8PS9 - chains A and G of the 3 polymer chains in the assembly; structure by electron microscopy, 2.90 A resolution.

== Chain A ==
Protein: Fatty acid synthase subunit alpha
Organism: Saccharomyces cerevisiae
Notes: EC 2.3.1.86, 1.1.1.100, 2.3.1.41
Reference sequence: P19097 (FAS2_YEAST); numbering as in UniProt (aligned over 1-1887)
Chain sequence (1887 residues; row label = number of the first residue in the row):
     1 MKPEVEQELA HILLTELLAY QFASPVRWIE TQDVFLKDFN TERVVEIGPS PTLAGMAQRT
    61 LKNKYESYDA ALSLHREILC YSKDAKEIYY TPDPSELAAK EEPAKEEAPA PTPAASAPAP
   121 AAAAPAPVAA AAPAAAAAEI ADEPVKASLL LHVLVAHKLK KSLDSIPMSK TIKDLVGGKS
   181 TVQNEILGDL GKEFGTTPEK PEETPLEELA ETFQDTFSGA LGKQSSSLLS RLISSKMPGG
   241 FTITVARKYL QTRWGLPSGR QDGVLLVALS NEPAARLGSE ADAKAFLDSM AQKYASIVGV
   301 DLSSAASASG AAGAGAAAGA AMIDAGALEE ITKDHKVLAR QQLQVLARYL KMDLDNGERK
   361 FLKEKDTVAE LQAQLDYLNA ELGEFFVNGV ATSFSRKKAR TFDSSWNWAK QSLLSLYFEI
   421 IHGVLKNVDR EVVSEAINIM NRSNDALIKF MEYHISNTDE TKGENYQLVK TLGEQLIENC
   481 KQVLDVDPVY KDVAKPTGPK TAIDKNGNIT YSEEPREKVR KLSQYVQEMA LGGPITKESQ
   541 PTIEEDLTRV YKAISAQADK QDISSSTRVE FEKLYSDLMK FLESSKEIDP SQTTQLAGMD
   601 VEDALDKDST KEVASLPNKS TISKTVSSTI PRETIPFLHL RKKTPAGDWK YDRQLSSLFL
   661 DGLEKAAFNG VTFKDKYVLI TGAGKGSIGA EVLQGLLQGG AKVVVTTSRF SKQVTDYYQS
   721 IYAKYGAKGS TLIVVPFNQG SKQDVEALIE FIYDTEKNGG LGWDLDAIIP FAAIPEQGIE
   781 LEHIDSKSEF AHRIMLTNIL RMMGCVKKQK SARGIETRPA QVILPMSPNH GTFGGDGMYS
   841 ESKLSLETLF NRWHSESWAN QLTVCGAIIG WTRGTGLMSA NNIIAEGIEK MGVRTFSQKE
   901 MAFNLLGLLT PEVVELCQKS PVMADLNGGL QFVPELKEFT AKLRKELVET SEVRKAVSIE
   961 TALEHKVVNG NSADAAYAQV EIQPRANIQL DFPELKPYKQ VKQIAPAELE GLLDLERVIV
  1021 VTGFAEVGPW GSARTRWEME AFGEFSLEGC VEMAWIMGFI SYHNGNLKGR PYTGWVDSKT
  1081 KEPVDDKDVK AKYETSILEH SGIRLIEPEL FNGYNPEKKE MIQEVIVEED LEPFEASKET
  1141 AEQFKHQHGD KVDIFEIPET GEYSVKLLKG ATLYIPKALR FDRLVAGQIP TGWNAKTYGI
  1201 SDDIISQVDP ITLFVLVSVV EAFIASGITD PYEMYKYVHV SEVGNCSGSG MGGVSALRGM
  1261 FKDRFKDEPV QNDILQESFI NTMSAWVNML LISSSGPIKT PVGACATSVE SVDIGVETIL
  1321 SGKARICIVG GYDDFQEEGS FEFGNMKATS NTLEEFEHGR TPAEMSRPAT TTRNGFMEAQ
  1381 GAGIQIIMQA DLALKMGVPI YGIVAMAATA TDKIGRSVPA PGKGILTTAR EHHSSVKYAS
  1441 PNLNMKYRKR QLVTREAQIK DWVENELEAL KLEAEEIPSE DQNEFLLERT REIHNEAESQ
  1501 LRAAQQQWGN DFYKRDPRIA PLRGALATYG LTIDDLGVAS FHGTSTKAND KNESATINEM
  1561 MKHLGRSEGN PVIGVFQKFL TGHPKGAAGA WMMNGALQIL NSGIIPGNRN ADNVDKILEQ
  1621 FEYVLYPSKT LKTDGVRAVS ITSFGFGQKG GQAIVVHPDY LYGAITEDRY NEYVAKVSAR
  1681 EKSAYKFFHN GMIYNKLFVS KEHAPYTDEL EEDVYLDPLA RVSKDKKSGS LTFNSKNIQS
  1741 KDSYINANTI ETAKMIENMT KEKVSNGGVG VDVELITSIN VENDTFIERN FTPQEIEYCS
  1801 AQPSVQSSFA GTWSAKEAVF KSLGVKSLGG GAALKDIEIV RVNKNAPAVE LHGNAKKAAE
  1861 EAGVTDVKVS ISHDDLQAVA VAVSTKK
Disordered / not traced: 95-327, 540-598, 875-879, 1887
UniProt features mapped onto this chain:
  - active site (For beta-ketoacyl synthase activity): C1305, H1542, H1583
  - binding site (acetyl-CoA): D1772 to E1774, Y1798, S1808, E1817 to S1827, R1841 to K1844, I1871 to H1873
  - binding site (Mg(2+)): D1772, V1773, E1774, S1872, H1873
  - modified residue: S50 (Phosphoserine), S180 (O-(pantetheine 4'-phosphoryl)serine), S523 (Phosphoserine), S958 (Phosphoserine), S1440 (Phosphoserine)
  - cross-link: K37 (Glycyl lysine isopeptide (Lys-Gly) (interchain with G-Cter in ubiquitin))
Residues lining bound ligands: malonyl-coenzyme A (MLC): Q21, T52, M56, R59

== Chain G ==
Protein: Fatty acid synthase subunit beta
Organism: Saccharomyces cerevisiae
Notes: EC 2.3.1.86, 4.2.1.59, 1.3.1.9, 2.3.1.38, 2.3.1.39, 3.1.2.14
Reference sequence: P07149 (FAS1_YEAST); numbering as in UniProt (aligned over 1-2051)
Chain sequence (2051 residues; each row starts with the number of its first residue):
     1 MDAYSTRPLT LSHGSLEHVL LVPTASFFIA SQLQEQFNKI LPEPTEGFAA DDEPTTPAEL
    61 VGKFLGYVSS LVEPSKVGQF DQVLNLCLTE FENCYLEGND IHALAAKLLQ ENDTTLVKTK
   121 ELIKNYITAR IMAKRPFDKK SNSALFRAVG EGNAQLVAIF GGQGNTDDYF EELRDLYQTY
   181 HVLVGDLIKF SAETLSELIR TTLDAEKVFT QGLNILEWLE NPSNTPDKDY LLSIPISCPL
   241 IGVIQLAHYV VTAKLLGFTP GELRSYLKGA TGHSQGLVTA VAIAETDSWE SFFVSVRKAI
   301 TVLFFIGVRC YEAYPNTSLP PSILEDSLEN NEGVPSPMLS ISNLTQEQVQ DYVNKTNSHL
   361 PAGKQVEISL VNGAKNLVVS GPPQSLYGLN LTLRKAKAPS GLDQSRIPFS ERKLKFSNRF
   421 LPVASPFHSH LLVPASDLIN KDLVKNNVSF NAKDIQIPVY DTFDGSDLRV LSGSISERIV
   481 DCIIRLPVKW ETTTQFKATH ILDFGPGGAS GLGVLTHRNK DGTGVRVIVA GTLDINPDDD
   541 YGFKQEIFDV TSNGLKKNPN WLEEYHPKLI KNKSGKIFVE TKFSKLIGRP PLLVPGMTPC
   601 TVSPDFVAAT TNAGYTIELA GGGYFSAAGM TAAIDSVVSQ IEKGSTFGIN LIYVNPFMLQ
   661 WGIPLIKELR SKGYPIQFLT IGAGVPSLEV ASEYIETLGL KYLGLKPGSI DAISQVINIA
   721 KAHPNFPIAL QWTGGRGGGH HSFEDAHTPM LQMYSKIRRH PNIMLIFGSG FGSADDTYPY
   781 LTGEWSTKFD YPPMPFDGFL FGSRVMIAKE VKTSPDAKKC IAACTGVPDD KWEQTYKKPT
   841 GGIVTVRSEM GEPIHKIATR GVMLWKEFDE TIFNLPKNKL VPTLEAKRDY IISRLNADFQ
   901 KPWFATVNGQ ARDLATMTYE EVAKRLVELM FIRSTNSWFD VTWRTFTGDF LRRVEERFTK
   961 SKTLSLIQSY SLLDKPDEAI EKVFNAYPAA REQFLNAQDI DHFLSMCQNP MQKPVPFVPV
  1021 LDRRFEIFFK KDSLWQSEHL EAVVDQDVQR TCILHGPVAA QFTKVIDEPI KSIMDGIHDG
  1081 HIKKLLHQYY GDDESKIPAV EYFGGESPVD VQSQVDSSSV SEDSAVFKAT SSTDEESWFK
  1141 ALAGSEINWR HASFLCSFIT QDKMFVSNPI RKVFKPSQGM VVEISNGNTS SKTVVTLSEP
  1201 VQGELKPTVI LKLLKENIIQ MEMIENRTMD GKPVSLPLLY NFNPDNGFAP ISEVMEDRNQ
  1261 RIKEMYWKLW IDEPFNLDFD PRDVIKGKDF EITAKEVYDF THAVGNNCED FVSRPDRTML
  1321 APMDFAIVVG WRAIIKAIFP NTVDGDLLKL VHLSNGYKMI PGAKPLQVGD VVSTTAVIES
  1381 VVNQPTGKIV DVVGTLSRNG KPVMEVTSSF FYRGNYTDFE NTFQKTVEPV YQMHIKTSKD
  1441 IAVLRSKEWF QLDDEDFDLL NKTLTFETET EVTFKNANIF SSVKCFGPIK VELPTKETVE
  1501 IGIVDYEAGA SHGNPVVDFL KRNGSTLEQK VNLENPIPIA VLDSYTPSTN EPYARVSGDL
  1561 NPIHVSRHFA SYANLPGTIT HGMFSSASVR ALIENWAADS VSSRVRGYTC QFVDMVLPNT
  1621 ALKTSIQHVG MINGRKLIKF ETRNEDDVVV LTGEAEIEQP VTTFVFTGQG SQEQGMGMDL
  1681 YKTSKAAQDV WNRADNHFKD TYGFSILDIV INNPVNLTIH FGGEKGKRIR ENYSAMIFET
  1741 IVDGKLKTEK IFKEINEHST SYTFRSEKGL LSATQFTQPA LTLMEKAAFE DLKSKGLIPA
  1801 DATFAGHSLG EYAALASLAD VMSIESLVEV VFYRGMTMQV AVPRDELGRS NYGMIAINPG
  1861 RVAASFSQEA LQYVVERVGK RTGWLVEIVN YNVENQQYVA AGDLRALDTV TNVLNFIKLQ
  1921 KIDIIELQKS LSLEEVEGHL FEIIDEASKK SAVKPRPLKL ERGFACIPLV GISVPFHSTY
  1981 LMNGVKPFKS FLKKNIIKEN VKVARLAGKY IPNLTAKPFQ VTKEYFQDVY DLTGSEPIKE
  2041 IIDNWEKYEQ S
Disordered / not traced: 1-4, 1111-1120, 2051
UniProt features mapped onto this chain:
  - active site: S274 (For acetyltransferase activity), S1808 (For malonyltransferase activity)
  - modified residue: M1 (N-acetylmethionine), T733 (Phosphothreonine), S1121 (Phosphoserine)
  - cross-link: K1364 (Glycyl lysine isopeptide (Lys-Gly) (interchain with G-Cter in ubiquitin))
Residues lining bound ligands:
  - FMN (flavin mononucleotide): P595, G596, M597, T598, C600, N650, I652, G682, A683, K706, T733, R736, G737, G738, G739, S769, G770, F771, L800, F801, G802, S803, M806, L1054, H1055, G1056, A1059
  - malonyl-coenzyme A (MLC): G1668, Q1669, Q1778, H1807, S1808, L1809, R1834, M1854, A1856, I1857, N1858, R1861, N1890, N1892, Q1897, V1899, R1962, G1963, F1964, A1965, C1966, I1967, L1969, I1972, F1976, H1977

== How chain A and chain G interact ==
Contacting residue pairs - 247 pairs, chain A then chain G:
  M1(A) - W2045(G)  hydrophobic
  K2(A) - Q2050(G)  hydrogen bond (side chain-backbone)
  V5(A) - Y2048(G)
  E6(A) - V2003(G)
  Q7(A) - K1998(G)  hydrogen bond
  Q7(A) - E1999(G)
  Q7(A) - V2001(G)  hydrogen bond (side chain-backbone)
  E8(A) - K1998(G)
  L9(A) - V2021(G)  hydrophobic
  L9(A) - F2026(G)
  L9(A) - I2041(G)  hydrophobic
  L9(A) - W2045(G)  hydrophobic
  A10(A) - V2003(G)  hydrophobic
  A10(A) - F2019(G)
  A10(A) - V2021(G)  hydrophobic
  H11(A) - I1996(G)  hydrogen bond (side chain-backbone)
  H11(A) - K1998(G)
  I12(A) - I2041(G)  hydrophobic
  L13(A) - F2019(G)  hydrophobic
  L13(A) - Q2020(G)
  L13(A) - Y2025(G)  hydrophobic
  L13(A) - F2026(G)  hydrophobic
  L13(A) - V2029(G)  hydrophobic
  L14(A) - L1815(G)  hydrophobic
  L14(A) - V1821(G)  hydrophobic
  L14(A) - Y2010(G)  hydrophobic
  T15(A) - L1992(G)
  E16(A) - K1989(G)  salt bridge
  E16(A) - S2035(G)  hydrogen bond
  E16(A) - I2038(G)
  L17(A) - P2012(G)  hydrophobic
  L17(A) - L2014(G)  hydrophobic
  L17(A) - T2015(G)
  L17(A) - F2019(G)  hydrophobic
  L17(A) - V2029(G)  hydrophobic
  L18(A) - E1811(G)
  L18(A) - Y1812(G)  hydrogen bond (backbone-side chain)
  L18(A) - L1815(G)  hydrophobic
  L18(A) - L1992(G)  hydrophobic
  A19(A) - V1985(G)
  A19(A) - K1989(G)
  A19(A) - L1992(G)
  Y20(A) - V1985(G)
  Y20(A) - K1986(G)
  Y20(A) - K1989(G)
  Y20(A) - T2033(G)
  Y20(A) - G2034(G)
  Y20(A) - S2035(G)
  Q21(A) - S1808(G)  hydrogen bond (side chain-backbone)
  Q21(A) - E1811(G)
  Q21(A) - Y1812(G)
  Q21(A) - R1834(G)
  Q21(A) - H1977(G)  hydrogen bond (backbone-side chain)
  Q21(A) - N2013(G)
  F22(A) - R1834(G)
  F22(A) - T1837(G)
  F22(A) - M1838(G)  hydrophobic
  F22(A) - H1977(G)  hydrogen bond (backbone-side chain)
  F22(A) - L1981(G)  hydrophobic
  F22(A) - G1984(G)
  A23(A) - H1977(G)
  A23(A) - S1978(G)
  A23(A) - L1981(G)
  A23(A) - M1982(G)
  A23(A) - V1985(G)  hydrophobic
  S24(A) - H1977(G)  hydrogen bond (backbone-side chain)
  S24(A) - L2014(G)
  S24(A) - T2033(G)
  P25(A) - V1889(G)
  P25(A) - Y1891(G)  hydrophobic
  P25(A) - H1977(G)
  P25(A) - N2013(G)
  V26(A) - H1807(G)
  V26(A) - V1889(G)  hydrogen bond (backbone-backbone)
  V26(A) - N1890(G)
  V26(A) - Y1891(G)  hydrogen bond (backbone-backbone)
  V26(A) - H1977(G)
  V26(A) - N2013(G)
  R27(A) - N2013(G)  hydrogen bond (backbone-backbone)
  R27(A) - L2014(G)  hydrogen bond (side chain-backbone)
  R27(A) - T2015(G)
  R27(A) - A2016(G)
  R27(A) - L2032(G)
  W28(A) - V1665(G)  hydrophobic
  W28(A) - A1805(G)  hydrophobic
  W28(A) - G1806(G)
  W28(A) - H1807(G)
  W28(A) - Y1891(G)  hydrogen bond (backbone-backbone)
  W28(A) - N1892(G)
  W28(A) - N2013(G)
  I29(A) - Y1891(G)  hydrogen bond (backbone-backbone)
  I29(A) - N1892(G)
  I29(A) - V1893(G)
  I29(A) - E1894(G)
  E30(A) - A2016(G)
  T31(A) - A1805(G)
  T31(A) - I2011(G)
  T31(A) - P2012(G)
  T31(A) - A2016(G)
  Q32(A) - N1892(G)
  V34(A) - I2011(G)  hydrophobic
  V34(A) - A2016(G)
  V34(A) - P2018(G)  hydrophobic
  F35(A) - T1663(G)
  F35(A) - V1665(G)  hydrophobic
  F39(A) - V1661(G)
  F39(A) - T1803(G)
  F39(A) - G2008(G)
  F39(A) - P2018(G)  hydrophobic
  T41(A) - V1661(G)
  T41(A) - T1662(G)
  T41(A) - T1663(G)
  E42(A) - R1604(G)  salt bridge
  E42(A) - P1660(G)
  E42(A) - V1661(G)  hydrogen bond (backbone-backbone)
  R43(A) - Q1659(G)
  R43(A) - P1660(G)
  R43(A) - V1661(G)  hydrogen bond (backbone-backbone)
  R43(A) - T1662(G)
  R43(A) - T1663(G)  hydrogen bond (backbone-backbone)
  V44(A) - T1663(G)
  V44(A) - V1665(G)  hydrophobic
  V45(A) - T1662(G)
  V45(A) - T1663(G)  hydrogen bond (backbone-backbone)
  V45(A) - F1664(G)
  V45(A) - V1665(G)  hydrogen bond (backbone-backbone)
  E46(A) - V1665(G)
  E46(A) - T1667(G)  hydrogen bond
  I47(A) - V1665(G)  hydrogen bond (backbone-backbone)
  I47(A) - F1666(G)
  I47(A) - T1667(G)  hydrogen bond (backbone-backbone)
  I47(A) - E1785(G)
  I47(A) - A1788(G)  hydrophobic
  I47(A) - L1792(G)  hydrophobic
  G48(A) - T1667(G)
  G48(A) - M1784(G)
  G48(A) - E1785(G)
  P49(A) - S1671(G)
  P49(A) - E1673(G)
  P49(A) - L1781(G)  hydrophobic
  P49(A) - M1784(G)
  S50(A) - S1671(G)
  T52(A) - T1667(G)
  L53(A) - V1665(G)  hydrophobic
  L53(A) - F1666(G)
  L53(A) - T1667(G)
  L53(A) - H1807(G)
  M56(A) - N1892(G)
  M56(A) - V1893(G)  hydrophobic
  M56(A) - Q1897(G)
  R59(A) - V1893(G)
  R59(A) - Q1896(G)
  T60(A) - V1893(G)
  N63(A) - E1894(G)  hydrogen bond (side chain-backbone)
  N63(A) - Q1896(G)  hydrogen bond
  Y81(A) - L1680(G)
  Y81(A) - A1788(G)
  Y81(A) - D1791(G)
  Y81(A) - L1792(G)  hydrophobic
  I88(A) - L1792(G)  hydrophobic
  I88(A) - L1797(G)
  Y89(A) - L1533(G)
  Y89(A) - D1791(G)  hydrogen bond
  Y89(A) - L1792(G)
  Y89(A) - K1795(G)
  Y89(A) - L1797(G)  hydrophobic
  Y90(A) - L1533(G)
  Y90(A) - I1537(G)
  Y90(A) - H1628(G)
  Y90(A) - K1636(G)
  Y90(A) - Q1659(G)  hydrogen bond
  Y90(A) - L1797(G)  hydrophobic
  T91(A) - E1534(G)
  P92(A) - I1537(G)
  E952(A) - K1439(G)
  V953(A) - A1442(G)  hydrophobic
  A956(A) - V1443(G)  hydrophobic
  V957(A) - S1446(G)
  E960(A) - V1443(G)
  E960(A) - K1447(G)  salt bridge
  E960(A) - F1519(G)
  E960(A) - R1522(G)  salt bridge
  E960(A) - N1523(G)
  L963(A) - R1522(G)
  E964(A) - K1447(G)  salt bridge
  E964(A) - P1515(G)
  V967(A) - H1512(G)
  V967(A) - G1513(G)
  V967(A) - N1514(G)
  V967(A) - P1515(G)
  V967(A) - D1518(G)
  V968(A) - Y1506(G)
  V968(A) - S1511(G)
  V968(A) - H1512(G)  hydrogen bond (backbone-backbone)
  G970(A) - H1512(G)
  Q979(A) - L964(G)
  Q979(A) - Q968(G)
  V980(A) - R952(G)
  V980(A) - L964(G)
  V980(A) - S965(G)  hydrogen bond (backbone-backbone)
  V980(A) - Q968(G)  hydrogen bond (backbone-side chain)
  E981(A) - K962(G)
  E981(A) - T963(G)
  E981(A) - L964(G)
  I982(A) - R952(G)
  I982(A) - E955(G)
  I982(A) - E956(G)
  I982(A) - T959(G)
  I982(A) - K962(G)
  I982(A) - T963(G)  hydrogen bond (backbone-backbone)
  I982(A) - S965(G)
  Q983(A) - E956(G)
  Q983(A) - K962(G)
  P984(A) - E956(G)
  P984(A) - T959(G)
  P984(A) - K960(G)
  P984(A) - S961(G)
  P984(A) - K962(G)
  R985(A) - R953(G)
  R985(A) - E956(G)  salt bridge
  R985(A) - R957(G)
  A986(A) - R957(G)  hydrogen bond (backbone-side chain)
  N987(A) - R957(G)
  N987(A) - F958(G)
  N987(A) - Q993(G)  hydrogen bond
  N987(A) - N996(G)
  Q989(A) - Q993(G)  hydrogen bond
  Y1062(A) - Q998(G)
  Y1062(A) - D1001(G)  hydrogen bond
  N1064(A) - D1001(G)  hydrogen bond
  T1073(A) - Q998(G)
  T1073(A) - D1001(G)
  T1073(A) - H1002(G)
  W1075(A) - Q998(G)
  K1682(A) - E992(G)  salt bridge
  K1682(A) - F994(G)
  Y1685(A) - Q993(G)  hydrogen bond
  Y1685(A) - F994(G)
  Y1685(A) - N996(G)  hydrogen bond
  K1686(A) - A915(G)
  K1686(A) - T916(G)
  H1689(A) - N996(G)  hydrogen bond
  H1689(A) - A997(G)
  N1690(A) - A997(G)
  I1693(A) - A997(G)  hydrophobic
  I1693(A) - Q998(G)
  Y1694(A) - D1001(G)  hydrogen bond
Interface residues without a listed pair, chain A (94 interface residues in all): E4, N40, K64, N969, S972, P1071, G1074, S1683
Interface residues without a listed pair, chain G (139 interface residues in all): L995, S1005, S1438, W1449, A1510, M1631, Q1672, M1676, L1809, I1888, F1988, K1993, I1997, K2002, L2006, E2049

== In short ==
94 residues of chain A and 139 residues of chain G are in contact, with 41 hydrogen bonds and 7 salt bridges.
Among the polar pairs are E16(A)-K1989(G), E42(A)-R1604(G) and E960(A)-K1447(G). Malonyl-coenzyme A is bound
between chain A and chain G.
Here chain A is Fatty acid synthase subunit alpha and chain G is Fatty acid synthase subunit beta, both from
Saccharomyces cerevisiae. Entry 8PS9 (Asymmetric unit of the yeast fatty acid synthase in the non-rotated
state with ACP at the ...) was determined by electron microscopy together with 8PRV, 8PRW, 8PS1, 8PS2, 8PS8,
8PSA and 7 further entries from the same study.
